PDB entry 8BPE | electron microscopy, 3.63 A resolution | chains D and E of the 19 polymer chains in the assembly

# Chain D (and E)
Molecule: Immunoglobulin heavy constant mu
Organism: Homo sapiens
Notes: chain E of this document is another copy of the same molecule, construct and numbering; everything in this record applies to it too
Amino-acid sequence (348 residues; row label = number of the first residue in the row):
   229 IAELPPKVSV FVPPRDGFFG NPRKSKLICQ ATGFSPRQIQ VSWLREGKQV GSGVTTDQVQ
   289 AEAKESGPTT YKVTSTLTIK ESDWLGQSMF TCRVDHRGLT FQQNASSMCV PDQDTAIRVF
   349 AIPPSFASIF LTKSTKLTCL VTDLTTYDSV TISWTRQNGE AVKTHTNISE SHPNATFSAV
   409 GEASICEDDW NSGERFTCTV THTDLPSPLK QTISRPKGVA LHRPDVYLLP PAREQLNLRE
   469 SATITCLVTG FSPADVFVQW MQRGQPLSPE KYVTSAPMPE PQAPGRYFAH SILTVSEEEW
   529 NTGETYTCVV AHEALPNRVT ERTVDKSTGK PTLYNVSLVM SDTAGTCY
Disordered / not traced: 229-344, 569-576
Disulfide bonds: Cys367-Cys426, Cys474-Cys536
Covalently attached groups: N-acetylglucosamine (NAG) linked to Asn563
Reported in the primary citation:
  - specificity-determining residues: Arg467, Arg514 (proposed by the authors, not directly observed)
  - specificity-determining residues: Arg467, Arg514 (by similarity / conservation)

# Chain D / chain E interface
Residue-residue contacts - 34 pairs, chain D then chain E:
  Phe358(D) - Asn545(E)
  Lys361(D) - Arg546(E)
  Cys414(D) - Cys414(E)  disulfide
  Asp416(D) - Lys361(E)
  Arg451(D) - Gly492(E)
  Gln493(D) - Arg451(E)
  Val537(D) - Asn545(E)
  Asn545(D) - Phe358(E)
  Val547(D) - Glu549(E)
  Glu549(D) - Val547(E)
  Glu549(D) - Glu549(E)
  Pro559(D) - Thr560(E)
  Pro559(D) - Leu561(E)
  Thr560(D) - Thr560(E)
  Thr560(D) - Leu561(E)  hydrogen bond (side chain-backbone)
  Thr560(D) - Tyr562(E)
  Leu561(D) - Leu561(E)  hydrogen bond (backbone-backbone)
  Tyr562(D) - Leu561(E)  hydrogen bond (backbone-backbone)
  Tyr562(D) - Tyr562(E)
  Tyr562(D) - Asn563(E)  hydrogen bond (backbone-backbone)
  Asn563(D) - Asn563(E)
  Val564(D) - Asn563(E)  hydrogen bond (backbone-backbone)
  Val564(D) - Val564(E)
  Val564(D) - Ser565(E)  hydrogen bond (backbone-backbone)
  Ser565(D) - Ser565(E)
  Ser565(D) - Val567(E)
  Leu566(D) - Val564(E)  hydrophobic
  Leu566(D) - Ser565(E)
  Leu566(D) - Leu566(E)  hydrophobic
  Leu566(D) - Val567(E)  hydrogen bond (backbone-backbone)
  Val567(D) - Val567(E)
  Met568(D) - Leu566(E)  hydrophobic
  Met568(D) - Val567(E)  hydrogen bond (backbone-backbone)
  Met568(D) - Met568(E)
Interface residues without a listed pair, chain D (24 interface residues in all): Met489, Arg491, Pro544, Lys558
Interface residues without a listed pair, chain E (21 interface residues in all): Gln487, Val537, Pro544
Disulfides between the chains: Cys414(D)-Cys414(E)

# Summary
24 residues of chain D and 21 residues of chain E are in contact; the contacts include 1 disulfide bond and 8
hydrogen bonds. Among the polar pairs are Thr560(D)-Leu561(E), Leu561(D)-Leu561(E) and Tyr562(D)-Leu561(E).
Covalently linked N-acetylglucosamine: at Asn563(D). The paper reports specificity determinants Arg467(D) and
Arg514(D).
Chain D and chain E are both Immunoglobulin heavy constant mu (Homo sapiens); the structure, 8:1 binding of
FcMR on IgM pentameric core, was determined by electron microscopy (same publication as 8BPF and 8BPG).
